Entry 9CBM (electron microscopy, 3.20 A resolution); this record covers chains A and B of the 4 polymer chains in the assembly.

# Chain A
Protein: Guanine nucleotide-binding protein G(i) subunit alpha-1
Source organism: Rattus norvegicus
Reference sequence: P10824 (GNAI1_RAT); residue numbers follow UniProt; this construct covers 1-354
Amino-acid sequence (379 residues; row label = number of the first residue in the row; numbers below 1 keep their minus sign (Met-24 is residue -24)):
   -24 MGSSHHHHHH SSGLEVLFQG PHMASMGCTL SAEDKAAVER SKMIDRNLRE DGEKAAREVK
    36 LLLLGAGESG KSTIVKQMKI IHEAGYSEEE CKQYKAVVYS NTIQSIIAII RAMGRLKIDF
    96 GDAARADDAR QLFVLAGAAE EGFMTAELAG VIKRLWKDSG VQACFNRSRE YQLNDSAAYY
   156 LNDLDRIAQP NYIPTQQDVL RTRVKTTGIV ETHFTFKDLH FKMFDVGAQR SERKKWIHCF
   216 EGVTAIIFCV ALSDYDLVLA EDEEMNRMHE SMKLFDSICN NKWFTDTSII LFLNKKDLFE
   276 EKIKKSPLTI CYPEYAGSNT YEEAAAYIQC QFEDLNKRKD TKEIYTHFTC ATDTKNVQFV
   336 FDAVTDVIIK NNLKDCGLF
Disordered / not traced: -24 to 10, 54-181, 325-329
Differences from the reference sequence: initiating methionine (-24); expression tag (-23 to 0); engineered mutation Ala203 (Gly in P10824)
Curated features (UniProtKB/Swiss-Prot):
  - region: Lys35 to Thr48 (G1 motif), Asp173 to Thr181 (G2 motif), Phe196 to Gly202, Gln204, Arg205 (G3 motif), Ile265 to Asp272 (G4 motif), Thr324 to Thr329 (G5 motif)
  - binding site (GTP): Glu43 to Thr48, Asp150, Ser151, Leu175 to Arg178, Asp200 to Gly202, Gln204, Asn269 to Asp272, Ala326
  - binding site (Mg(2+)): Ser47, Thr181
  - lipidation: Gly2 (N-myristoyl glycine), Cys3 (S-palmitoyl cysteine)
  - mutagenesis: Gly2 (G2A: Abolishes myristoylation and palmitoylation), Cys3 (C3S: Abolishes palmitoylation), Glu43 (E43A: Mildly impairs receptor binding; mildly decreases basal and receptor-stimulated GDP exchange), Asn149 (N149I: Inhibits interaction with RGS14. Does not inhibit interaction with RIC8A), Phe189 (F189Y: Increases basal GDP exchange rate; no effect on receptor-stimulated GDP exchange), Phe191 (F191Y: No effect on basal GDP exchange rate; mildly decreases receptor-stimulated GDP exchange), Gln204 (Q204L: Expected to have lost GTPase activity; inhibits the forskolin-mediated increase of cellular cAMP levels. Does not inhibit interaction with RGS14 at centrosomes), Thr329 (T329A: Increases basal GDP exchange rate and inhibits the forskolin-mediated increase of cellular cAMP levels), Val332 (V332A: Increases basal GDP exchange rate), Phe336 (F336A/C: Increases basal GDP exchange rate; mildly decreases receptor-stimulated GDP exchange; F336Y: Strongly increases basal GDP exchange rate; mildly decreases receptor-stimulated GDP exchange), Lys345 (K345L: Mildly impairs receptor binding; mildly decreases basal and receptor-stimulated GDP exchange)
What the authors report for this chain:
  - contacts within the chain: Lys46-Asp200, Gly40-Lys46 (backbone contact)
  - conformationally variable residues (helix shift): Glu43, Gln52, Asp341
  - mutagenesis - K345A: abolished signaling with Endolysin, Alpha-2A adrenergic receptor
  - mutagenesis - L194A, F336A: decreased signaling with Endolysin, Alpha-2A adrenergic receptor

# Chain B
Protein: Guanine nucleotide-binding protein G(I)/G(S)/G(T) subunit beta-1
Source organism: Bos taurus
Reference sequence: P62871 (GBB1_BOVIN); residue numbers follow UniProt; this construct covers 2-340
Amino-acid sequence (339 residues; numbered 2 to 340; the number before each row is that of its first residue):
     2 SELDQLRQEA EQLKNQIRDA RKACADATLS QITNNIDPVG RIQMRTRRTL RGHLAKIYAM
    62 HWGTDSRLLV SASQDGKLII WDSYTTNKVH AIPLRSSWVM TCAYAPSGNY VACGGLDNIC
   122 SIYNLKTREG NVRVSRELAG HTGYLSCCRF LDDNQIVTSS GDTTCALWDI ETGQQTTTFT
   182 GHTGDVMSLS LAPDTRLFVS GACDASAKLW DVREGMCRQT FTGHESDINA ICFFPNGNAF
   242 ATGSDDATCR LFDLRADQEL MTYSHDNIIC GITSVSFSKS GRLLLAGYDD FNCNVWDALK
   302 ADRAGVLAGH DNRVSCLGVT DDGMAVATGS WDSFLKIWN
Disordered / not traced: 2
Curated features (UniProtKB/Swiss-Prot):
  - modified residue: Ser2 (N-acetylserine), His266 (Phosphohistidine)

# How chain A and chain B interact
Residue-residue contacts (42; chain A residue first):
  Ser16(A) with Asn88(B); Lys89(B)
  Ile19(A) with Ala92(B), hydrophobic
  Asp20(A) with Lys89(B), salt bridge
  Leu23(A) with Leu55(B); Lys78(B); Ile80(B), hydrophobic; Ala92(B), hydrophobic
  Asp26(A) with Lys78(B), salt bridge
  Gly27(A) with Leu55(B)
  Thr182(A) with Asp118(B); Asn119(B), hydrogen bond
  Gly183(A) with Leu117(B); Asn119(B)
  Ile184(A) with Trp99(B); Leu117(B), hydrophobic
  Glu186(A) with Trp99(B)
  Phe199(A) with Trp99(B), hydrophobic
  Gln204(A) with Leu117(B), hydrogen bond (side chain-backbone); Asn119(B), hydrogen bond; Gly144(B); Tyr145(B), hydrogen bond (side chain-backbone)
  Ser206(A) with Tyr145(B); Gly162(B), hydrogen bond (side chain-backbone)
  Glu207(A) with Asp186(B)
  Lys209(A) with Cys204(B)
  Lys210(A) with Tyr145(B); Met188(B); Asp228(B); Asn230(B), hydrogen bond
  Trp211(A) with Leu117(B), hydrophobic; Tyr145(B)
  His213(A) with Lys57(B), hydrogen bond (backbone-side chain); Tyr59(B); Trp332(B)
  Cys214(A) with Tyr59(B), hydrogen bond (backbone-side chain); Gln75(B); Trp99(B)
  Phe215(A) with Trp99(B), hydrophobic
  Glu216(A) with Lys57(B), salt bridge
  Trp258(A) with Arg314(B); Trp332(B), hydrophobic
Also at the interface, not in a pair above, chain A (23 interface residues in all): Arg205
Also at the interface, not in a pair above, chain B (28 interface residues in all): Gly53, Ser97, Met101, Thr143, Asp163

# In short
The interface between chain A and chain B involves 23 residues on one side and 28 on the other, with 8
hydrogen bonds and 3 salt bridges. Among the polar pairs are Asp20(A)-Lys89(B), Asp26(A)-Lys78(B) and
Glu216(A)-Lys57(B). The paper reports that L194A and F336A of chain A reduce signaling with Endolysin,
Alpha-2A adrenergic receptor; conformational variability at Glu43(A), Gln52(A) and Asp341(A).
Chain A is Guanine nucleotide-binding protein G(i) subunit alpha-1 (Rattus norvegicus) and chain B is Guanine
nucleotide-binding protein G(I)/G(S)/G(T) subunit beta-1 (Bos taurus); the structure, Cryo-EM structure of
dexmedetomidine-bound alpha-2A-adrenergic receptor in complex with heterotrimeric Gi-protein, was determined
by electron microscopy, deposited together with 9CBL.
